6ZHA - chains C and D of the 5 polymer chains in the assembly; structure by electron microscopy, 3.91 A resolution.

== Chain C ==
Name: X-ray repair cross-complementing protein 5
From: Homo sapiens
Notes: EC 3.6.4.-
UniProtKB: P13010 (XRCC5_HUMAN); residues 1-732 here = UniProt positions 1-732
Amino-acid sequence (732 residues; row label = number of the first residue in the row):
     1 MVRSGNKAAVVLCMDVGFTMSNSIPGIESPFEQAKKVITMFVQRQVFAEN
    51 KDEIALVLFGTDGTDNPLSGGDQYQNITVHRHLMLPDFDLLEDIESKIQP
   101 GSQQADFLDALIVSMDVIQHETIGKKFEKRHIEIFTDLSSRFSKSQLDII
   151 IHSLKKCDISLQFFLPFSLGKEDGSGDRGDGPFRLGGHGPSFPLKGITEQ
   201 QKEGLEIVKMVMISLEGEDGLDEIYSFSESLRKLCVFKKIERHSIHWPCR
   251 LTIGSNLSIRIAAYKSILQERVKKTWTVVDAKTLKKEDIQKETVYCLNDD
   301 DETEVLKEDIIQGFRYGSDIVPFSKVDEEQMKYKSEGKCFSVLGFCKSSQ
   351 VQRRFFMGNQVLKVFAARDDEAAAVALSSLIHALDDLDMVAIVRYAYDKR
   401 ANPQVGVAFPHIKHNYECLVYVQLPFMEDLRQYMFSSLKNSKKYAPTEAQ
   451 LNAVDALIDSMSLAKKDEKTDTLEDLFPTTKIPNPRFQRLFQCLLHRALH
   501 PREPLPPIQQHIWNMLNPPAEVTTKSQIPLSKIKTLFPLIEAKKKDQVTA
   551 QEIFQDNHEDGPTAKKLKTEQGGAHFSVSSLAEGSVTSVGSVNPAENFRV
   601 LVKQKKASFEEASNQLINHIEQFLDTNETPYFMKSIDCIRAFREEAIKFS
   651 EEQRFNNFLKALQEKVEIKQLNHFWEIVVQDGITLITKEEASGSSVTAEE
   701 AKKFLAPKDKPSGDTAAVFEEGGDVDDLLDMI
Disordered / not traced: 1-5, 171-180, 555-732
Curated features (UniProtKB/Swiss-Prot):
  - region: Leu138 to Leu165 (Leucine-zipper)
  - motif: Glu720 to Leu728 (EEXXXDL motif)
  - modified residue: Lys144 (N6-acetyllysine), Ser255 (Phosphoserine), Ser258 (Phosphoserine), Lys265 (N6-acetyllysine), Ser318 (Phosphoserine), Lys332 (N6-acetyllysine), Thr535 (Phosphothreonine), Ser577 (Phosphoserine), Ser579 (Phosphoserine), Ser580 (Phosphoserine), Lys660 (N6-acetyllysine), Lys665 (N6-acetyllysine), Thr715 (Phosphothreonine)
  - cross-link (Glycyl lysine isopeptide (Lys-Gly)): Lys195 (interchain with G-Cter in SUMO2), Lys532 (interchain with G-Cter in SUMO2), Lys534 (interchain with G-Cter in SUMO2), Lys566 (interchain with G-Cter in SUMO2), Lys568 (interchain with G-Cter in SUMO2), Lys669 (interchain with G-Cter in SUMO2), Lys688 (interchain with G-Cter in SUMO2)
  - mutagenesis: Glu720 to Glu721 (Abolishes interaction with PRKDC and its recruitment to sites of DNA damage), Asp726 to Asp727 (Abolishes interaction with PRKDC and its recruitment to sites of DNA damage)

== Chain D ==
Molecule: 25-nt DNA strand
Sequence (25 nucleotides; numbered 20 to 44; the number before each row is that of its first residue):
    20 TAATAAACTAAAAACTATTATTATG

== Chain C / chain D interface ==
Residue-residue contacts (9; chain C residue first):
  Ser244(C) - DT23(D)  phosphate contact
  Lys265(C) - DA24(D)  salt bridge to the phosphate
  Tyr397(C) - DT23(D)  sugar contact
  Tyr397(C) - DA24(D)  hydrogen bond to the phosphate
  Arg400(C) - DA24(D)  hydrogen bond to the base
  Arg400(C) - DA25(D)  hydrogen bond to the sugar
  Ala401(C) - DA24(D)  phosphate contact
  Ala401(C) - DA25(D)  phosphate contact
  Asn402(C) - DA25(D)  phosphate contact
Other interface residues (no listed pair), chain C (8 interface residues in all): Ile245, Tyr295
Other interface residues (no listed pair), chain D (4 interface residues in all): DT28

== Summary ==
8 residues of chain C and 4 residues of chain D are in contact; the contacts include 3 hydrogen bonds and 1
salt bridge. Among the polar pairs are Arg400(C)-DA24(D), Arg400(C)-DA25(D) and Tyr397(C)-DA24(D). UniProt
lists 4 mutagenesis sites on chain C.
Here chain C is X-ray repair cross-complementing protein 5 (Homo sapiens) and chain D is a 25-nt DNA strand.
Entry 6ZHA (Cryo-EM structure of DNA-PK monomer) was determined by electron microscopy (same publication as
6ZH8 and 6ZHE).
